6OVK - chains R and B; structure by X-ray diffraction, 1.76 A resolution.

== Chain R ==
Molecule: Siderophore-interacting protein
Organism: Pseudomonas capeferrum
Notes: fragment: C-terminal Cell-surface Signaling Domain
UniProtKB: A0A084CH09 (A0A084CH09_9PSED); residues 110-324 here = UniProt positions 110-324
Chain sequence (219 residues; each row starts with the number of its first residue):
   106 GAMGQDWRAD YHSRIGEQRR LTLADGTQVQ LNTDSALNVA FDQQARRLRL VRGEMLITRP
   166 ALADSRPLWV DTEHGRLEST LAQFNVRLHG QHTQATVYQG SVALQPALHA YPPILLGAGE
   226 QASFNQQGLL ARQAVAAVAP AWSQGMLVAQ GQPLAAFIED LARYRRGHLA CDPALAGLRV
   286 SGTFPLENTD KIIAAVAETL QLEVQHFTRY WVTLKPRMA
Unresolved in the structure: 106-110, 324
Sequence notes: expression tag (106-109); conflict Val156 (Leu in A0A084CH09)
Reported in the primary citation:
  - contacts within the chain: Arg192-Asp265 (salt bridge), Glu159-Arg268 (salt bridge)

== Chain B ==
Molecule: Ferric-pseudobactin BN7/BN8 receptor
Organism: Pseudomonas capeferrum
Notes: fragment: N-terminal Signaling Domain
UniProtKB: A0A084CH10 (A0A084CH10_9PSED); numbering as in UniProt (aligned over 49-128)
Chain sequence (82 residues; row label = number of the first residue in the row):
    47 GSAQADFDIP AGPLAPALAH FGQSAHILLS YPTALTEGRS TSGLAGRFDI DQGLAILLAG
   107 TGLEASRGAN ASYSLQASAS TG
Unresolved in the structure: 47
Sequence notes: expression tag (47-48); conflict Ala117 (Gly in A0A084CH10)

== Chain R / chain B interface ==
Pairs across the interface (36):
  Ala246(R) - Gln69(B)
  Gln249(R) - His72(B)
  Gly250(R) - His72(B)
  Met251(R) - Gly68(B)
  Met251(R) - His72(B)
  Met251(R) - Ile73(B)
  Val253(R) - Ala65(B)  hydrophobic
  Val253(R) - Gln69(B)
  Gln255(R) - Pro62(B)
  Gln255(R) - Ala65(B)
  Gly256(R) - Thr79(B)
  Arg284(R) - Thr79(B)  hydrogen bond (backbone-side chain)
  Arg284(R) - Ala80(B)
  Arg284(R) - Glu83(B)  salt bridge
  Val285(R) - Thr79(B)
  Ser286(R) - Ser76(B)
  Ser286(R) - Tyr77(B)  hydrogen bond (backbone-backbone)
  Ser286(R) - Thr79(B)  hydrogen bond
  Gly287(R) - Leu75(B)
  Thr288(R) - Ala65(B)
  Thr288(R) - Gly68(B)
  Thr288(R) - Gln69(B)
  Thr288(R) - Ile73(B)  hydrogen bond (side chain-backbone)
  Thr288(R) - Leu74(B)
  Thr288(R) - Leu75(B)  hydrogen bond (backbone-backbone)
  Phe289(R) - Leu74(B)  hydrophobic
  Pro290(R) - His72(B)
  Pro290(R) - Ile73(B)
  Pro290(R) - Leu74(B)
  Glu292(R) - His72(B)  salt bridge
  Lys296(R) - Leu74(B)
  Ala300(R) - Leu74(B)  hydrophobic
  Ala300(R) - Ser76(B)
  Thr304(R) - Ser76(B)  hydrogen bond
  Thr304(R) - Tyr77(B)
  Thr304(R) - Pro78(B)
Other interface residues (no listed pair), chain R (20 interface residues in all): Ile297, Val301
Other interface residues (no listed pair), chain B (15 interface residues in all): Leu64
From the paper, about this interface:
  - specific contacts: His72(B)-Glu292(R) (salt bridge), Glu83(B)-Arg284(R) (salt bridge)
  - interface residues, chain R: Met251(R)
  - hot spots on chain R (mutagenesis) - M251A: abolished binding to Ferric-pseudobactin BN7/BN8 receptor (chain B)
  - hot spots on chain R (mutagenesis) - S286A, T288A: decreased binding to Ferric-pseudobactin BN7/BN8 receptor (chain B)
  - interface residues, chain B: Leu74(B)
  - hot spots on chain B (mutagenesis) - L74A: abolished binding to Siderophore-interacting protein (chain R)

== Summary ==
20 residues of chain R face 15 of chain B across their interface, with 6 hydrogen bonds and 2 salt bridges.
Polar pairs include Arg284(R)-Glu83(B), Glu292(R)-His72(B) and Arg284(R)-Thr79(B). The paper describes salt
bridges between His72(B) and Glu292(R) and Glu83(B) and Arg284(R). From the paper: S286A and T288A of chain R
reduce binding to Ferric-pseudobactin BN7/BN8 receptor (chain B); interface residues Met251(R) and Leu74(B); 4
substitutions were tested in all.
Chain R is Siderophore-interacting protein and chain B is Ferric-pseudobactin BN7/BN8 receptor, both from
Pseudomonas capeferrum; the structure, Crystal Structure of the Pseudomonas capeferrum Anti-sigma Regulator
PupR C-terminal Cell-surface Signaling Domain in Complex with ..., was determined by X-ray diffraction
together with 6OVM from the same study.
